PDB entry 4ZFU | X-ray diffraction, 2.53 A resolution | chains A and B

# Chain A
Molecule: rRNA N-glycosidase
Organism: Momordica charantia
Notes: EC 3.2.2.22
UniProt: B7X8M2 (B7X8M2_MOMCH); residues 1-247 here correspond to UniProt positions 24-270 (UniProt number = residue number + 23)
Chain sequence (247 residues; row label = number of the first residue in the row):
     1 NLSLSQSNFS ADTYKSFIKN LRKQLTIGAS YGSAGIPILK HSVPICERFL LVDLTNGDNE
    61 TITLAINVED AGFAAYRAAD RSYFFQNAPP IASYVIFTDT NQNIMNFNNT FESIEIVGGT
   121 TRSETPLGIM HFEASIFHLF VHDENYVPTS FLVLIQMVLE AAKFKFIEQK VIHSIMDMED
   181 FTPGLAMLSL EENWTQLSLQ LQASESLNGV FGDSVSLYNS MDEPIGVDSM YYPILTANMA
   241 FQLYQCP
Disulfide bonds: C46 forms a disulfide with the same residue of a neighbouring copy of this chain
Glycans and other covalent adducts: N-acetylglucosamine (NAG) linked to N108

# Chain B
Molecule: rRNA N-glycosidase
Organism: Momordica charantia
Notes: EC 3.2.2.22
UniProt: B7X8M2 (B7X8M2_MOMCH); residues 1-261 here correspond to UniProt positions 287-547 (UniProt number = residue number + 286)
Chain sequence (261 residues; each row starts with the number of its first residue):
     1 NEQCSPQQRT TRISGRDGLC VDVYGALTAD GSRVILYPCG QQQNQQWTFY PDNTIRSLGK
    61 CLATSALSSG SNVVITNCDY LRYDDGWMVS SSGTMMNKSS HLVLTANAAT SRTNLTGENN
   121 VFAAKQAWRI GNYVEPIVTT IIGLRHMCLE ATDNDTNVWL ESCVKNKTKQ YWALYSDDTI
   181 RVNNNRNLCV SSSTDSSSKL IVIRRCDGSI NQRWVFTPQG TISNPGYEAV MDVAQNDVYL
   241 KKIVLSSATD KGNGQQWTVF Y
Disulfide bonds: C20-C39, C61-C78, C148-C163, C189-C206
Glycans and other covalent adducts: N-acetylglucosamine (NAG) linked to N97, N114
Ligand contacts: 2-acetamido-2-deoxy-alpha-D-galactopyranose (A2G): D22, V23, Y24, G25, A26, I35, Y37, Q42, N44, R112

# How chain A and chain B interact
Pairs across the interface (69):
  A11(A) - H146(B)
  D12(A) - H146(B)  salt bridge
  K15(A) - H146(B)
  S33(A) - S91(B)  hydrogen bond (backbone-side chain)
  A34(A) - P218(B)
  G35(A) - P218(B)
  I36(A) - P218(B)  hydrophobic
  K165(A) - G220(B)
  K165(A) - T258(B)
  F166(A) - F260(B)  hydrophobic
  F166(A) - Y261(B)  hydrophobic
  Q169(A) - I142(B)
  Q169(A) - F260(B)
  K170(A) - F260(B)
  I172(A) - H146(B)
  H173(A) - I142(B)
  H173(A) - F260(B)
  M176(A) - H146(B)
  L190(A) - Y261(B)
  L199(A) - Q3(B)
  A203(A) - Q3(B)
  A203(A) - C4(B)
  A203(A) - P6(B)
  S206(A) - P51(B)
  L207(A) - P6(B)  hydrophobic
  L207(A) - Q8(B)
  L207(A) - R9(B)
  L207(A) - F49(B)
  L207(A) - Y50(B)
  L207(A) - P51(B)
  N208(A) - N53(B)  hydrogen bond
  N208(A) - W87(B)  hydrogen bond (side chain-backbone)
  N208(A) - M88(B)
  N208(A) - V89(B)  hydrogen bond (side chain-backbone)
  V210(A) - R9(B)
  V210(A) - I130(B)  hydrophobic
  F211(A) - R9(B)
  G212(A) - P6(B)
  G212(A) - R9(B)  hydrogen bond (backbone-side chain)
  D213(A) - R9(B)  salt bridge
  S214(A) - R9(B)
  Y218(A) - Y261(B)
  N219(A) - Y261(B)
  S220(A) - Y261(B)  hydrogen bond (side chain-backbone)
  I225(A) - Y133(B)
  G226(A) - Y133(B)
  D228(A) - T11(B)  hydrogen bond
  D228(A) - G131(B)
  D228(A) - N132(B)  hydrogen bond (side chain-backbone)
  S229(A) - I130(B)  hydrogen bond (side chain-backbone)
  M230(A) - S91(B)
  Y231(A) - V89(B)
  Y231(A) - S90(B)
  Y231(A) - S91(B)
  Y231(A) - R129(B)
  Y231(A) - I130(B)
  Y232(A) - R129(B)
  Y232(A) - G131(B)
  Y232(A) - N132(B)
  Y232(A) - Y133(B)  hydrogen bond (side chain-backbone)
  P233(A) - L174(B)  hydrophobic
  I234(A) - I137(B)  hydrophobic
  I234(A) - Y261(B)  hydrophobic
  T236(A) - F216(B)
  T236(A) - P218(B)
  A237(A) - F216(B)  hydrophobic
  N238(A) - Y261(B)  hydrogen bond
  Q245(A) - C4(B)
  C246(A) - C4(B)  disulfide
Also at the interface, not in a pair above, chain A (44 interface residues in all): K19, P224
Also at the interface, not in a pair above, chain B (35 interface residues in all): G93, T217, N253, Q256, V259
Cross-chain cystine bridges: C246(A)-C4(B)

# In short
Chain A and chain B form an interface of 44 and 35 residues respectively; the contacts include 1 disulfide
bond, 11 hydrogen bonds and 2 salt bridges. Polar contacts include D12(A)-H146(B), D213(A)-R9(B) and
S33(A)-S91(B). Chain B binds 2-acetamido-2-deoxy-alpha-D-galactopyranose. Covalently linked
N-acetylglucosamine: at N108(A).
Chain A is rRNA N-glycosidase and chain B is rRNA N-glycosidase, both from Momordica charantia; the structure,
Structural studies on a non-toxic homologue of type II RIPs from Momordica charantia (bitter gourd) in ...,
was determined by X-ray diffraction, deposited together with 4Z8S, 4Z9W, 4ZA3, 4ZBV, 4ZFW, 4ZFY, 4ZGR and
4ZLB.
